PDB entry 1MVM | X-ray diffraction, 3.50 A resolution | chains A and B of the 4 polymer chains in the assembly

[Chain A]
Name: Protein (murine minute virus coat protein)
Organism: Minute virus of mice
UniProtKB: P07302 (COAT_MUMIM); residues 1-587 here correspond to UniProt positions 132-718 (UniProt number = residue number + 131)
Amino-acid sequence (587 residues; numbered 1 to 587; the number before each row is that of its first residue):
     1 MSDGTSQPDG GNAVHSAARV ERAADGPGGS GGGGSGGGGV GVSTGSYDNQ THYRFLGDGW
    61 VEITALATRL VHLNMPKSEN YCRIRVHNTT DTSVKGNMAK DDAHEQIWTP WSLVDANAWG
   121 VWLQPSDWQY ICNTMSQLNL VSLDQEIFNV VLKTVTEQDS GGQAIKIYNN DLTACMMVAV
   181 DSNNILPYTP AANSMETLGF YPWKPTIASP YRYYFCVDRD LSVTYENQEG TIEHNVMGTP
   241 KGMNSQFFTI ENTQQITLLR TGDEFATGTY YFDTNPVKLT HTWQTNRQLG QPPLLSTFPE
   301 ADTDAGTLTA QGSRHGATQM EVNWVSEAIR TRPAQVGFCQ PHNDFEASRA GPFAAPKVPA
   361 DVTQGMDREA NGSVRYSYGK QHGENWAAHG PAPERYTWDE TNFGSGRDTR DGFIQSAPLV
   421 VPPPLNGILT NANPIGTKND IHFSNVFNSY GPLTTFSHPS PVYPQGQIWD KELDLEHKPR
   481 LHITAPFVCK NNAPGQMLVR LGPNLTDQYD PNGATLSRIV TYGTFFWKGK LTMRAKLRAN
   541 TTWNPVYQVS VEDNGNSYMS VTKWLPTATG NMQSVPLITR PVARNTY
Not modelled in the structure: 1-38
Differences from the reference sequence: variant Met366 (Val497 in P07302), Thr455 (Ala586 in P07302)

[Chain B]
Molecule: 11-nt DNA strand
Sequence (11 nucleotides; each row starts with the number of its first residue):
     1 CCACCCCAAC A

[How chain A and chain B interact]
Contacting residue pairs (6):
  His52(A) - DC6(B)  sugar contact
  His52(A) - DC7(B)  hydrogen bond to the sugar
  Tyr53(A) - DC6(B)  hydrogen bond to the base
  Tyr53(A) - DC7(B)  base contact
  Arg54(A) - DC7(B)  hydrogen bond to the base
  Phe55(A) - DC6(B)  base contact
Also at the interface, not in a pair above, chain A (5 interface residues in all): Thr51
Also at the interface, not in a pair above, chain B (3 interface residues in all): DA8

[In short]
The interface between chain A and chain B involves 5 residues on one side and 3 on the other; the contacts
include 3 hydrogen bonds. Polar pairs include Tyr53(A)-DC6(B), Arg54(A)-DC7(B) and His52(A)-DC7(B).
Chain A is Protein (murine minute virus coat protein) (Minute virus of mice) and chain B is an 11-nt DNA
strand; the structure, Mvm(strain I), complex(viral coat/DNA), VP2, PH=7.5, T=4 degrees C, was determined by
X-ray diffraction.
